PDB entry 3KIC | X-ray diffraction, 2.60 A resolution | chains C and D of the 20 polymer chains in the assembly

[Chain C (and D)]
Molecule: Capsid protein VP1
Source organism: Adeno-associated virus 3B
Notes: chain D of this document is another copy of the same molecule, construct and numbering; everything in this record applies to it too
Reference sequence: O56139 (O56139_9VIRU); numbering as in UniProt (aligned over 1-736)
Sequence (736 residues; row label = number of the first residue in the row):
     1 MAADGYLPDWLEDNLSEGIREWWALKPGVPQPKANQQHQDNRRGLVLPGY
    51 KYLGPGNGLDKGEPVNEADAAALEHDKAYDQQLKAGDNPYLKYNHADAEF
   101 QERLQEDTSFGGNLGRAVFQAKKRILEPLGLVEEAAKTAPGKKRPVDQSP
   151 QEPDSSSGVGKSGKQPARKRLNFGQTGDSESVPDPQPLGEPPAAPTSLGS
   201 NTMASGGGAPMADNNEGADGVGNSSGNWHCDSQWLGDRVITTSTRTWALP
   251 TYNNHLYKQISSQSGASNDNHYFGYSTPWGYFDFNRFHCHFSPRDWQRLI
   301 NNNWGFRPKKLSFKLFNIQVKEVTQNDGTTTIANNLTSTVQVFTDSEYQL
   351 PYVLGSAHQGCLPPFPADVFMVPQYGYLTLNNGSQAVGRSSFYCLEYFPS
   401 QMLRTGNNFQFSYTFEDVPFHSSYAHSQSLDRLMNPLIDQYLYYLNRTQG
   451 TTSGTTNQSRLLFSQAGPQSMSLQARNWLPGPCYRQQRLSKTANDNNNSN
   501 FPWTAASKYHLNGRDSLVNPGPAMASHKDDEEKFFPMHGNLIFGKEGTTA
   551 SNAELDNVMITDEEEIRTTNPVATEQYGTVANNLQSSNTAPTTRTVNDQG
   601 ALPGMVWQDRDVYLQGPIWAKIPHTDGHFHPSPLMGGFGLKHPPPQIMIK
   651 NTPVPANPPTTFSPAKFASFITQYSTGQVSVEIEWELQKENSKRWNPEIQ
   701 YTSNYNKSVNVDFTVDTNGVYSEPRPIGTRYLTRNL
Not modelled in the structure: 1-216
Ligand contacts: 2'-deoxyadenosine-5'-monophosphate (D5M): Val418, Pro419, Asp609, Ile622, His628, Phe629, His630, Pro631, Ser632, Pro633, Gly637, Phe638, Gly639
From the paper describing this entry:
  - binding site for 2'-deoxyadenosine-5'-monophosphate: Val418 to Pro419, His628 to Phe638

[Interface between chain C and chain D]
Pairs across the interface - 261 pairs, chain C then chain D:
  Ser422(C) - Asp626(D)  hydrogen bond
  Tyr424(C) - His624(D)  hydrogen bond (side chain-backbone)
  Tyr424(C) - Thr625(D)
  His426(C) - Leu380(D)
  His426(C) - His624(D)  hydrogen bond (side chain-backbone)
  His426(C) - Thr625(D)
  Ser427(C) - Thr379(D)
  Ser427(C) - Leu380(D)  hydrogen bond (backbone-backbone)
  Ser427(C) - Ser391(D)  hydrogen bond
  Ser427(C) - Tyr393(D)  hydrogen bond
  Gln428(C) - Pro351(D)
  Gln428(C) - Leu378(D)  hydrogen bond (side chain-backbone)
  Leu430(C) - Leu511(D)  hydrophobic
  Asp431(C) - Tyr509(D)
  Asp431(C) - Leu511(D)
  Asp431(C) - Arg514(D)  salt bridge
  Asp431(C) - Ser516(D)
  Arg432(C) - Asp269(D)  hydrogen bond (side chain-backbone)
  Arg432(C) - Asn270(D)
  Arg432(C) - His271(D)  hydrogen bond (side chain-backbone)
  Arg432(C) - Tyr272(D)
  Arg432(C) - Leu378(D)
  Arg432(C) - Asn381(D)
  Arg432(C) - Arg514(D)
  Leu433(C) - Tyr352(D)
  Met434(C) - Val353(D)
  Met434(C) - Ser356(D)
  Met434(C) - His358(D)
  Met434(C) - Leu378(D)  hydrophobic
  Asn435(C) - Tyr281(D)  hydrogen bond
  Asn435(C) - Val353(D)
  Asn435(C) - His358(D)  hydrogen bond (backbone-side chain)
  Asn435(C) - Gln374(D)  hydrogen bond (side chain-backbone)
  Asn435(C) - Gly376(D)  hydrogen bond (side chain-backbone)
  Pro436(C) - Ile260(D)  hydrophobic
  Pro436(C) - Gly376(D)
  Pro436(C) - Tyr377(D)
  Pro436(C) - Leu378(D)  hydrophobic
  Leu437(C) - Ile260(D)  hydrophobic
  Leu437(C) - Ser276(D)
  Leu437(C) - Gln374(D)
  Leu437(C) - Tyr375(D)
  Leu437(C) - Gly376(D)
  Ile438(C) - His358(D)  hydrogen bond (backbone-side chain)
  Ile438(C) - Gln359(D)
  Ile438(C) - Gln374(D)
  Asp439(C) - His358(D)
  Asp439(C) - Gln359(D)  hydrogen bond (backbone-backbone)
  Gln440(C) - Ser356(D)  hydrogen bond (side chain-backbone)
  Gln440(C) - Ala357(D)
  Gln440(C) - His358(D)
  Gln440(C) - Gln359(D)  hydrogen bond (backbone-side chain)
  Tyr441(C) - Arg286(D)
  Tyr441(C) - Ala357(D)  hydrogen bond (backbone-backbone)
  Tyr441(C) - His358(D)
  Tyr441(C) - Gln359(D)
  Tyr441(C) - Pro617(D)
  Leu442(C) - Ala357(D)  hydrophobic
  Leu442(C) - Leu541(D)  hydrophobic
  Leu442(C) - Ile542(D)
  Leu442(C) - Phe543(D)  hydrophobic
  Leu442(C) - Met635(D)  hydrophobic
  Tyr443(C) - Ile542(D)  hydrogen bond (backbone-backbone)
  Tyr443(C) - Gly544(D)
  Tyr443(C) - Thr548(D)  hydrogen bond (side chain-backbone)
  Tyr443(C) - Thr549(D)
  Leu445(C) - Leu489(D)  hydrophobic
  Leu445(C) - Pro502(D)
  Leu445(C) - Phe535(D)  hydrophobic
  Asn446(C) - Asn500(D)
  Asn446(C) - Pro502(D)
  Asn446(C) - Asn552(D)
  Arg447(C) - Asn500(D)
  Arg447(C) - Pro502(D)
  Arg447(C) - Asn552(D)
  Thr448(C) - Ser499(D)  hydrogen bond (side chain-backbone)
  Thr448(C) - Asn500(D)  hydrogen bond (backbone-side chain)
  Thr448(C) - Phe501(D)  hydrogen bond (side chain-backbone)
  Thr448(C) - Pro502(D)
  Gln449(C) - Asn498(D)  hydrogen bond
  Gln449(C) - Ser499(D)
  Gln449(C) - Asn500(D)
  Gln458(C) - Asn498(D)  hydrogen bond (backbone-side chain)
  Ser459(C) - Ala493(D)  hydrogen bond (side chain-backbone)
  Ser459(C) - Asn498(D)
  Arg460(C) - Glu554(D)
  Leu461(C) - Ser490(D)
  Leu461(C) - Lys491(D)
  Leu461(C) - Ala553(D)
  Leu461(C) - Glu554(D)
  Leu461(C) - Leu555(D)  hydrogen bond (backbone-backbone)
  Leu462(C) - Asn552(D)
  Leu462(C) - Ala553(D)
  Leu462(C) - Glu554(D)
  Phe463(C) - Asn552(D)  hydrogen bond (backbone-backbone)
  Phe463(C) - Ala553(D)  hydrogen bond (backbone-backbone)
  Phe463(C) - Leu555(D)  hydrophobic
  Phe463(C) - Val558(D)  hydrophobic
  Ser464(C) - Ala550(D)
  Ser464(C) - Ser551(D)
  Ser464(C) - Asn552(D)  hydrogen bond (side chain-backbone)
  Gln465(C) - Gln359(D)
  Gln465(C) - Ala550(D)  hydrogen bond (backbone-backbone)
  Gln469(C) - Asn270(D)
  Met471(C) - Tyr272(D)  hydrophobic
  Met471(C) - Leu378(D)  hydrophobic
  Ser472(C) - Asp269(D)  hydrogen bond (side chain-backbone)
  Ser472(C) - Asn270(D)  hydrogen bond
  Ser472(C) - Asp515(D)
  Ser472(C) - Ser516(D)
  Ser472(C) - Leu517(D)  hydrogen bond (backbone-backbone)
  Leu473(C) - Trp503(D)  hydrophobic
  Leu473(C) - Leu517(D)  hydrophobic
  Ala475(C) - Asn519(D)
  Ala475(C) - Met635(D)  hydrophobic
  Arg476(C) - Tyr509(D)  hydrogen bond
  Arg476(C) - Ser516(D)
  Arg476(C) - Pro520(D)
  Arg476(C) - Leu634(D)
  Arg476(C) - Met635(D)
  Asn477(C) - Gly355(D)  hydrogen bond (side chain-backbone)
  Asn477(C) - Ala620(D)
  Asn477(C) - Pro633(D)
  Asn477(C) - Leu634(D)  hydrogen bond (backbone-backbone)
  Asn477(C) - Met635(D)  hydrogen bond (side chain-backbone)
  Trp478(C) - Lys621(D)  hydrogen bond (side chain-backbone)
  Trp478(C) - Ile622(D)  hydrophobic
  Trp478(C) - Pro623(D)
  Trp478(C) - Pro631(D)
  Trp478(C) - Ser632(D)
  Trp478(C) - Pro633(D)  hydrophobic
  Trp478(C) - Leu634(D)  hydrophobic
  Leu479(C) - Leu634(D)  hydrophobic
  Pro480(C) - Tyr509(D)  hydrophobic
  Pro480(C) - Leu511(D)  hydrophobic
  Lys528(C) - Asn512(D)
  Lys528(C) - Gly513(D)
  Asp529(C) - Asn381(D)
  Asp529(C) - Asn382(D)
  Asp529(C) - Asn512(D)  hydrogen bond
  Asp530(C) - Asn382(D)  hydrogen bond
  Glu565(C) - Arg389(D)  salt bridge
  Arg567(C) - Leu511(D)
  Thr568(C) - Leu380(D)
  Thr568(C) - Leu511(D)
  Thr569(C) - Thr625(D)
  Asn570(C) - Leu511(D)
  Pro571(C) - Leu511(D)
  Val572(C) - Asn512(D)
  Glu575(C) - His510(D)
  Gln576(C) - His510(D)
  Tyr577(C) - Tyr509(D)
  Tyr577(C) - His510(D)  hydrogen bond (backbone-backbone)
  Gly578(C) - Tyr484(D)
  Gly578(C) - Lys508(D)
  Gly578(C) - Tyr509(D)
  Thr579(C) - Tyr484(D)  hydrogen bond (backbone-side chain)
  Thr579(C) - Ala506(D)
  Thr579(C) - Ser507(D)  hydrogen bond (backbone-side chain)
  Thr579(C) - Lys508(D)  hydrogen bond (backbone-backbone)
  Val580(C) - Tyr484(D)
  Val580(C) - Arg485(D)
  Val580(C) - Ser507(D)
  Val580(C) - Asn597(D)
  Ala581(C) - Arg485(D)  hydrogen bond (backbone-backbone)
  Ala581(C) - Gln486(D)
  Ala581(C) - Gln487(D)
  Ala581(C) - Ser507(D)  hydrogen bond (backbone-side chain)
  Ala581(C) - Asn597(D)
  Asn582(C) - Arg485(D)
  Asn582(C) - Asn597(D)
  Asn583(C) - Arg485(D)
  Asn583(C) - Gln487(D)  hydrogen bond
  Leu584(C) - Gln487(D)
  Leu584(C) - Arg488(D)
  Leu584(C) - Thr574(D)
  Gln585(C) - Gln487(D)  hydrogen bond (backbone-side chain)
  Gln585(C) - Arg488(D)  hydrogen bond (side chain-backbone)
  Gln585(C) - Leu489(D)
  Gln585(C) - Asn496(D)  hydrogen bond
  Gln585(C) - Asn497(D)  hydrogen bond (side chain-backbone)
  Gln585(C) - Phe501(D)
  Ser586(C) - Asp495(D)
  Ser586(C) - Asn496(D)
  Ser586(C) - Asn497(D)  hydrogen bond (backbone-backbone)
  Ser587(C) - Asn494(D)
  Ser587(C) - Asp495(D)  hydrogen bond (backbone-backbone)
  Ser587(C) - Asn496(D)  hydrogen bond (backbone-backbone)
  Ser587(C) - Asn497(D)
  Thr589(C) - Asn497(D)  hydrogen bond (backbone-side chain)
  Ala590(C) - Asn497(D)
  Pro591(C) - Gln487(D)
  Pro591(C) - Asn497(D)
  Pro591(C) - Phe501(D)  hydrophobic
  Pro591(C) - Ala505(D)  hydrophobic
  Thr593(C) - Thr504(D)  hydrogen bond (side chain-backbone)
  Thr593(C) - Ala505(D)
  Arg594(C) - Arg594(D)
  Val596(C) - Tyr484(D)
  Val596(C) - Asp598(D)
  Gln599(C) - Tyr484(D)
  Gln599(C) - Asp598(D)  hydrogen bond
  Gly600(C) - Gly600(D)
  Ala601(C) - Gly600(D)
  Ala601(C) - Ala601(D)  hydrogen bond (backbone-backbone)
  Leu602(C) - Pro482(D)  hydrophobic
  Leu602(C) - Pro522(D)  hydrophobic
  Leu602(C) - Gln599(D)
  Leu602(C) - Phe629(D)
  Pro603(C) - Pro482(D)
  Pro603(C) - Trp607(D)  hydrophobic
  Pro603(C) - Phe629(D)
  Pro603(C) - His630(D)
  Pro603(C) - Leu634(D)
  Gly604(C) - His630(D)  hydrogen bond (backbone-backbone)
  Met605(C) - His628(D)
  Met605(C) - Phe629(D)  hydrogen bond (backbone-backbone)
  Val606(C) - Thr625(D)
  Val606(C) - Gly627(D)
  Val606(C) - His628(D)
  Trp607(C) - Thr625(D)  hydrogen bond (backbone-side chain)
  Trp607(C) - Asp626(D)  hydrogen bond (backbone-backbone)
  Trp607(C) - Gly627(D)  hydrogen bond (backbone-backbone)
  Trp607(C) - His628(D)
  Trp607(C) - Phe629(D)
  Gln608(C) - Thr625(D)
  Gln608(C) - Asp626(D)
  Asp609(C) - Asp626(D)  hydrogen bond (backbone-side chain)
  Phe629(C) - Phe629(D)  hydrophobic
  His630(C) - Asp626(D)  hydrogen bond (side chain-backbone)
  His630(C) - Gly627(D)
  Asn691(C) - Glu347(D)  hydrogen bond
  Asn691(C) - Gln349(D)  hydrogen bond
  Lys693(C) - Gln349(D)
  Lys693(C) - Tyr393(D)
  Lys693(C) - Tyr397(D)  hydrogen bond (side chain-backbone)
  Lys693(C) - Phe398(D)
  Arg694(C) - Arg389(D)
  Arg694(C) - Ser390(D)  hydrogen bond (side chain-backbone)
  Arg694(C) - Ser391(D)  hydrogen bond
  Arg694(C) - Phe392(D)
  Arg694(C) - Tyr393(D)
  Trp695(C) - Phe392(D)  hydrogen bond (backbone-backbone)
  Trp695(C) - Tyr397(D)  hydrophobic
  Asn696(C) - Ser390(D)  hydrogen bond (side chain-backbone)
  Asn696(C) - Ser391(D)
  Asn696(C) - Phe392(D)  hydrogen bond (side chain-backbone)
  Ile699(C) - Gly388(D)
  Ile699(C) - Arg389(D)
  Arg730(C) - Arg389(D)
  Arg730(C) - Asp626(D)  salt bridge
  Thr733(C) - Arg389(D)
  Thr733(C) - Ser391(D)  hydrogen bond
  Arg734(C) - His624(D)  hydrogen bond
  Asn735(C) - Gln349(D)
  Asn735(C) - Pro351(D)
  Asn735(C) - Tyr393(D)  hydrogen bond
  Leu736(C) - Lys621(D)  hydrogen bond (backbone-side chain)
  Leu736(C) - Pro623(D)
  Leu736(C) - His624(D)  hydrogen bond (backbone-backbone)
  Leu736(C) - Thr625(D)
Interface residues without a listed pair, chain C (102 interface residues in all): Ala425, Ser429, Gly450, Gln474, Thr592, Asp598, Tyr731
Interface residues without a listed pair, chain D (123 interface residues in all): Tyr275, Asn285, Leu350, Pro373, Cys394, Pro399, Cys483, Ile560, Glu575, Gln615, Gly616, Gly636

[In short]
Chain C and chain D form an interface of 102 and 123 residues respectively, with 79 hydrogen bonds and 3 salt
bridges. Polar contacts include Asp431(C)-Arg514(D), Glu565(C)-Arg389(D) and Arg730(C)-Asp626(D). Ligands of
chain C: 2'-deoxyadenosine-5'-monophosphate. The paper reports a binding site for
2'-deoxyadenosine-5'-monophosphate at Val418(C) and His628(C).
Both chains are Capsid protein VP1 (Adeno-associated virus 3B). Entry 3KIC (Crystal structure of
adeno-associated virus serotype 3B) was determined by X-ray diffraction, deposited together with 3KIE.
